Entry 8IHP (electron microscopy, 3.00 A resolution); this record covers chains A and B of the 15 polymer chains in the assembly.

[Chain A]
Name: Spike glycoprotein E2
Source organism: Semliki Forest virus
UniProtKB: P03315 (POLS_SFV); residues 1-422 here correspond to UniProt positions 334-755 (UniProt number = residue number + 333)
Sequence (422 residues; row label = number of the first residue in the row):
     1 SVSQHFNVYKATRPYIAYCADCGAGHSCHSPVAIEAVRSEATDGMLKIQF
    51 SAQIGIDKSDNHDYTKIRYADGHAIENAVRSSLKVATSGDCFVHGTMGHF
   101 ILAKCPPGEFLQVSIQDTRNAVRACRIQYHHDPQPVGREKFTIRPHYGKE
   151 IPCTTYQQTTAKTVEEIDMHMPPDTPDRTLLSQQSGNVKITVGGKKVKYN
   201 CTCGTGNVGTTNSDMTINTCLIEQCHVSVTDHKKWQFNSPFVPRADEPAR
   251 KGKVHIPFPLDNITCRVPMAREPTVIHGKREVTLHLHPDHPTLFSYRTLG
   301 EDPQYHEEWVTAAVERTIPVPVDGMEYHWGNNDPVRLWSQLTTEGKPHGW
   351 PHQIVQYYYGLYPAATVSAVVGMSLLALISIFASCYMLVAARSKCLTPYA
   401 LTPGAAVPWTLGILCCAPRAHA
Unresolved in the structure: 1, 419-422
Disulfides: Cys-19/Cys-125, Cys-22/Cys-28, Cys-91/Cys-105, Cys-201/Cys-225, Cys-203/Cys-220
Covalent attachments: N-acetylglucosamine (NAG) linked to Asn-200, Asn-262
Differences from the reference sequence: conflict Lys-162 (Glu495 in P03315)
UniProt features mapped onto this chain:
  - region: Ala-390 to Lys-394 (Interaction with the capsid protein), Cys-395 to Cys-415 (Transient transmembrane before p62-6K protein processing)
  - site: Ala-422 (Cleavage)
  - lipidation: Cys-385 (S-stearoyl cysteine), Cys-395 (S-stearoyl cysteine), Cys-415 (S-palmitoyl cysteine), Cys-416 (S-palmitoyl cysteine)
  - glycosylation (N-linked (GlcNAc...) asparagine): Asn-200, Asn-262

[Chain B]
Name: Spike glycoprotein E1
Source organism: Semliki Forest virus
UniProtKB: P03315 (POLS_SFV); residues 1-438 here correspond to UniProt positions 816-1253 (UniProt number = residue number + 815)
Sequence (438 residues; each row starts with the number of its first residue):
     1 YEHSTVMPNVVGFPYKAHIERPGYSPLTLQMQVVETSLEPTLNLEYITCE
    51 YKTVVPSPYVKCCGASECSTKEKPDYQCKVYTGVYPFMWGGAYCFCDSEN
   101 TQLSEAYVDRSDVCRHDHASAYKAHTASLKAKVRVMYGNVNQTVDVYVNG
   151 DHAVTIGGTQFIFGPLSSAWTPFDNKIVVYKDEVFNQDFPPYGSGQPGRF
   201 GDIQSRTVESNDLYANTALKLARPSPGMVHVPYTQTPSGFKYWLKEKGTA
   251 LNTKAPFGCQIKTNPVRAMNCAVGNIPVSMNLPDSAFTRIVEAPTIIDLT
   301 CTVATCTHSSDFGGVLTLTYKTDKNGDCSVHSHSNVATLQEATAKVKTAG
   351 KVTLHFSTASASPSFVVSLCSARATCSASCEPPKDHIVPYAASHSNVVFP
   401 DMSGTALSWVQKISGGLGAFAIGAILVLVVVTCIGLRR
Unresolved in the structure: 438
Disulfides: Cys-49/Cys-114, Cys-62/Cys-94, Cys-63/Cys-96, Cys-259/Cys-271, Cys-301/Cys-376, Cys-306/Cys-380, Cys-328/Cys-370
Covalent attachments: N-acetylglucosamine (NAG) linked to Asn-141
Differences from the reference sequence: variant Asp-323 (Asn1138 in P03315)
UniProt features mapped onto this chain:
  - region: Val-84 to Thr-101 (E1 fusion peptide loop)
  - site (Interaction with host receptor VLDLR): Asn-325, Asp-327, Asn-335, Ala-337, Thr-338, Lys-345, Lys-347
  - lipidation: Cys-433 (S-stearoyl cysteine)
  - glycosylation (N-linked (GlcNAc...) asparagine): Asn-141, Asn-270

[Chain A / chain B interface]
Contacting residue pairs - 112 pairs, chain A then chain B:
  Tyr-18(A) with Met-228(B), hydrophobic
  His-29(A) with Met-88(B), hydrogen bond (side chain-backbone); Trp-89(B)
  Glu-40(A) with Val-113(B)
  Gly-72(A) with Trp-89(B)
  Glu-165(A) with Asp-112(B); Arg-115(B), salt bridge
  His-170(A) with Ser-57(B)
  Pro-173(A) with Tyr-93(B)
  Asp-174(A) with Met-88(B); Tyr-93(B)
  Thr-175(A) with Trp-89(B)
  Pro-176(A) with Met-88(B); Trp-89(B); Gly-90(B); Tyr-93(B)
  Asp-177(A) with Gly-90(B)
  Arg-178(A) with Gly-90(B), hydrogen bond (backbone-backbone)
  Asn-200(A) with Phe-95(B)
  Thr-202(A) with Phe-95(B)
  Gln-224(A) with Phe-95(B)
  Cys-225(A) with Phe-95(B)
  His-226(A) with Tyr-93(B); Cys-94(B); Phe-95(B)
  Asn-238(A) with Ser-57(B)
  Ser-239(A) with Ser-57(B), hydrogen bond (backbone-side chain)
  Pro-240(A) with Val-55(B), hydrophobic; Pro-58(B); His-230(B); Val-231(B), hydrophobic
  Phe-241(A) with Val-229(B); His-230(B)
  Val-242(A) with Ser-57(B), hydrogen bond (backbone-side chain); Pro-58(B)
  Pro-243(A) with Pro-58(B); Val-60(B), hydrophobic; Tyr-93(B)
  Arg-244(A) with Ser-57(B), hydrogen bond (side chain-backbone); Pro-58(B), hydrogen bond (backbone-backbone); Tyr-59(B); Leu-103(B); Glu-105(B), salt bridge
  Asp-246(A) with Tyr-59(B)
  Glu-247(A) with Tyr-59(B); Glu-67(B); Leu-103(B)
  His-277(A) with His-386(B); Ile-387(B)
  Gly-278(A) with His-386(B)
  Lys-279(A) with His-386(B)
  Val-282(A) with Ile-387(B), hydrophobic
  Arg-297(A) with Asn-252(B); Thr-253(B); Ala-255(B), hydrogen bond (side chain-backbone); Cys-259(B), hydrogen bond (side chain-backbone)
  Leu-299(A) with Gly-258(B)
  Gly-300(A) with Pro-256(B); Phe-257(B), hydrogen bond (backbone-backbone)
  Glu-301(A) with Pro-256(B); Phe-257(B)
  Pro-303(A) with Ala-255(B); Pro-256(B)
  Tyr-305(A) with Lys-254(B)
  Glu-307(A) with Thr-253(B)
  Val-320(A) with Ile-387(B), hydrophobic
  Arg-336(A) with Gly-258(B), hydrogen bond (side chain-backbone); Gln-260(B)
  Leu-337(A) with Ile-387(B), hydrophobic; Val-388(B)
  Trp-338(A) with Ile-387(B); Val-388(B), hydrogen bond (backbone-backbone); Pro-389(B); Tyr-390(B); Ala-391(B)
  Ser-339(A) with His-386(B)
  Gln-340(A) with Ser-309(B); Ser-310(B), hydrogen bond (side chain-backbone); Pro-383(B); Asp-385(B), hydrogen bond (side chain-backbone); His-386(B), hydrogen bond (backbone-backbone); Val-388(B)
  Leu-341(A) with His-308(B); Ala-359(B); Pro-382(B); Pro-383(B)
  Thr-342(A) with Pro-383(B); Asp-385(B); His-386(B), hydrogen bond
  Pro-347(A) with Pro-382(B)
  His-348(A) with Ala-361(B); Ser-379(B); Cys-380(B), hydrogen bond (side chain-backbone); Glu-381(B); Thr-405(B)
  Pro-351(A) with Trp-409(B), hydrophobic
  Ile-354(A) with Thr-405(B); Ala-406(B), hydrophobic
  Tyr-357(A) with His-308(B), hydrogen bond; Pro-382(B), hydrophobic
  Tyr-358(A) with Pro-400(B)
  Tyr-362(A) with Val-398(B)
  Ser-380(A) with Leu-417(B)
  Ile-381(A) with Leu-417(B), hydrophobic
  Ser-384(A) with Phe-420(B); Ala-424(B)
  Met-387(A) with Ala-424(B); Ile-425(B); Leu-428(B)
  Leu-388(A) with Ala-424(B), hydrophobic
  Ala-391(A) with Val-431(B)
  Cys-395(A) with Val-431(B), hydrophobic
Also at the interface, not in a pair above, chain A (66 interface residues in all): Ala-245, Leu-260, Ser-295, Thr-343, Gly-349, Ala-377, Lys-394
Also at the interface, not in a pair above, chain B (67 interface residues in all): Glu-50, Pro-56, Gly-91, His-116, Thr-249, Lys-384, Ala-421, Val-427, Thr-432

[In short]
66 residues of chain A and 67 residues of chain B are in contact, with 17 hydrogen bonds and 2 salt bridges.
Polar pairs include Glu-165(A)/Arg-115(B), Arg-244(A)/Glu-105(B) and His-29(A)/Met-88(B). N-acetylglucosamine
is covalently linked to Asn-200(A) and Asn-262(A). Covalently linked N-acetylglucosamine: at Asn-141(B).
Chain A is Spike glycoprotein E2 and chain B is Spike glycoprotein E1, both from Semliki Forest virus; the
structure, Structure of Semliki Forest virus VLP in complex with the receptor VLDLR-LA3, was determined by
electron microscopy.
